Entry 8Q5X (X-ray diffraction, 1.70 A resolution); this record covers chains A and C.

Chain A (and C):
Molecule: Nitrogenase iron protein
From: Methanococcus maripaludis S2
Notes: chain C of this document is another copy of the same molecule, construct and numbering; everything in this record applies to it too
UniProt: P0CW57 (NIFH_METMP); residue numbers follow UniProt; this construct covers 1-275
Amino-acid sequence (288 residues; numbered 1 to 288; the number before each row is that of its first residue):
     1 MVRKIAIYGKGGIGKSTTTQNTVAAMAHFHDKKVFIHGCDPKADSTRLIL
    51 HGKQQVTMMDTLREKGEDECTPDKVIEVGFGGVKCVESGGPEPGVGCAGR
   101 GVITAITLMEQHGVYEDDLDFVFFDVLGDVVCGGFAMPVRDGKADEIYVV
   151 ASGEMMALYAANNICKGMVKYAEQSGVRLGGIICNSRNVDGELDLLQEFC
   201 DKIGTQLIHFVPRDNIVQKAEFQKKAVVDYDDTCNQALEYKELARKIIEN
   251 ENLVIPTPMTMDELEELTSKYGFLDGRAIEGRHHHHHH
Not modelled in the structure: 1, 282-288 (chain C: 1, 281-288)
Construct notes: expression tag (276-288)
Curated features (UniProtKB/Swiss-Prot):
  - binding site (ATP): G9 to S16
  - binding site ([4Fe-4S] cluster): C97, C132
  - modified residue: R100 (ADP-ribosylarginine)
Ion coordination: Mg2+: S16 (together with ADP); Ca2+ site 1: D31 (shared with 1 residue of chain D); 4Fe-4S cluster Fe: C97, C132 (shared with C97(C), C132(C) of chain C); Ca2+ site 2: E116 (shared with 3 residues of chain B)
Ligand contacts:
  - ADP (adenosine-5'-diphosphate), molecule 1: K10, G11, G12, I13, G14, K15, S16, T17, K42, N185, V211, P212, R213, D214, V217, Q218, E221, Q236, Y240
  - ADP, molecule 2: L274, D275, G276, R277
  - 4Fe-4S cluster (SF4): C97, A98, G99, V130, C132, G133, F135
From the paper describing this entry:
  - contacts within the chain: G11-D129, S16-D125, D275-R277
  - 4Fe-4S cluster coordination: C97, C132
  - binding site for ADP: V217, R277
  - conformationally variable residues (side-chain flip): R213

How chain A and chain C interact:
Contacting residue pairs - 62 pairs, chain A then chain C:
  K10(A) - K10(C)
  G11(A) - M156(C)
  G12(A) - M156(C)
  G12(A) - R277(C)
  P41(A) - Y159(C)
  K42(A) - M156(C)
  K42(A) - Y159(C)
  R47(A) - D262(C)  salt bridge
  R47(A) - E265(C)  salt bridge
  Q54(A) - D262(C)  hydrogen bond
  E92(A) - K166(C)  salt bridge
  P93(A) - V131(C)
  P93(A) - N163(C)
  P93(A) - K166(C)
  P93(A) - G167(C)
  G94(A) - V131(C)  hydrogen bond (backbone-backbone)
  G94(A) - R140(C)  hydrogen bond (backbone-side chain)
  G94(A) - Y171(C)
  V95(A) - R140(C)  hydrogen bond (backbone-side chain)
  V95(A) - Y171(C)
  G96(A) - C132(C)
  A98(A) - V130(C)  hydrophobic
  A98(A) - C132(C)  hydrogen bond (backbone-side chain)
  L127(A) - V130(C)  hydrophobic
  D129(A) - D129(C)
  V130(A) - V130(C)  hydrophobic
  V131(A) - P93(C)
  V131(A) - G94(C)  hydrogen bond (backbone-backbone)
  C132(A) - G96(C)
  C132(A) - A98(C)  hydrophobic
  R140(A) - G94(C)  hydrogen bond (side chain-backbone)
  M156(A) - G11(C)
  M156(A) - G12(C)
  M156(A) - K42(C)
  Y159(A) - P41(C)
  Y159(A) - K42(C)
  N163(A) - P93(C)
  K166(A) - E92(C)  salt bridge
  G167(A) - P93(C)
  Y171(A) - G94(C)  hydrogen bond (side chain-backbone)
  Y171(A) - V95(C)
  N185(A) - R277(C)
  S186(A) - R277(C)  hydrogen bond (backbone-side chain)
  R187(A) - R277(C)
  R187(A) - I279(C)
  V189(A) - I279(C)  hydrophobic
  R213(A) - D275(C)  salt bridge
  R213(A) - R277(C)
  R213(A) - I279(C)  hydrogen bond (side chain-backbone)
  Q218(A) - L274(C)
  Q218(A) - D275(C)
  F222(A) - L274(C)  hydrophobic
  L274(A) - Q218(C)
  D275(A) - R213(C)  salt bridge
  D275(A) - Q218(C)
  R277(A) - G12(C)
  R277(A) - N185(C)
  R277(A) - S186(C)  hydrogen bond (side chain-backbone)
  R277(A) - R213(C)
  I279(A) - R213(C)
  I279(A) - I279(C)
  E280(A) - R213(C)  salt bridge
Interface residues without a listed pair, chain A (44 interface residues in all): I13, C97, F135, A136, K170, M261, A278
Interface residues without a listed pair, chain C (40 interface residues in all): I13, C97, L127, A136, K170, R187, M261, S269

In short:
Chain A and chain C form an interface of 44 and 40 residues respectively, with 11 hydrogen bonds and 7 salt
bridges. Polar contacts include R47(A)-D262(C), R47(A)-E265(C) and E92(A)-K166(C). Chain A binds ADP and
4Fe-4S cluster. From the paper: a binding site for ADP at V217(A) and R277(A); 4Fe-4S cluster coordination by
C97(A) and C132(A).
Both chains are Nitrogenase iron protein (Methanococcus maripaludis S2). Entry 8Q5X (MgADP-bound Fe protein of
the molybdenum nitrogenase from Methanococcus maripaludis) was determined by X-ray diffraction, deposited
together with 8Q50, 8Q5T, 8Q5V and 8Q5W.
